1EA5 - chain A; structure by X-ray diffraction, 1.80 A resolution.

# Chain A
Protein: Acetylcholinesterase
Source organism: Torpedo californica
Notes: EC 3.1.1.7
UniProt: P04058 (ACES_TORCA); residues 1-537 here correspond to UniProt positions 22-558 (UniProt number = residue number + 21)
Amino-acid sequence (537 residues; row label = number of the first residue in the row):
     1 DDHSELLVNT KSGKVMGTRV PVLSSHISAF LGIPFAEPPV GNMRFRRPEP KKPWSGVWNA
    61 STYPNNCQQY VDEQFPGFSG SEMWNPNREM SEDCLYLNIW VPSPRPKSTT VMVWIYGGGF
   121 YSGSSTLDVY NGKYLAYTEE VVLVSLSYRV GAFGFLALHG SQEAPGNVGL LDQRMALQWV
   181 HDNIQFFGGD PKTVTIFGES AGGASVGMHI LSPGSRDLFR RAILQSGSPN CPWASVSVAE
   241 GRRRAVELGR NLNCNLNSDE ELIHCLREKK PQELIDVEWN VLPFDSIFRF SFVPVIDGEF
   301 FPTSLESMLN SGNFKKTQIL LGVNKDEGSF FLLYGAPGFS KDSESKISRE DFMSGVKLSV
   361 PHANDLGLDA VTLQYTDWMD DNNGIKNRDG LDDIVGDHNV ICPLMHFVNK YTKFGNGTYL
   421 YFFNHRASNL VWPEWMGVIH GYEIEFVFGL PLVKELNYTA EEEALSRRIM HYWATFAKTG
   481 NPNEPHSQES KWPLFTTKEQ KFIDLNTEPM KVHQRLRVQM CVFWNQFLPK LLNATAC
Disordered / not traced: 1-3, 536-537
Disulfide bonds: Cys67-Cys94, Cys254-Cys265, Cys402-Cys521
Glycans and other covalent adducts: N-acetylglucosamine (NAG) linked to Asn59, Asn416
UniProt features mapped onto this chain:
  - active site: Ser200 (Acyl-ester intermediate), Glu327 (Charge relay system), His440 (Charge relay system)
  - glycosylation (N-linked (GlcNAc...) asparagine): Asn59, Asn416, Asn457, Asn533
From the paper describing this entry:
  - catalytic residues: Gly118, Gly119, Ala201 (citing earlier work)

# In short
Covalently linked N-acetylglucosamine: at Asn59 and Asn416. Curated annotation (UniProt) lists 3 active-site
residues. The paper reports catalytic residues Gly118, Gly119 and Ala201.
Chain A is Acetylcholinesterase (Torpedo californica); the structure, NATIVE ACETYLCHOLINESTERASE (E.C.
3.1.1.7) FROM TORPEDO CALIFORNICA at 1.8A resolution, was determined by X-ray diffraction together with 1GPN
from the same study.
